Entry 3DJJ (X-ray diffraction, 1.10 A resolution); this record covers chain A.

Chain A:
Name: Glutathione reductase, mitochondrial precursor
From: Homo sapiens
Notes: EC 1.8.1.7; fragment: to 522
Reference sequence: P00390 (GSHR_HUMAN); residues 1-478 here correspond to UniProt positions 45-522 (UniProt number = residue number + 44)
Chain sequence (478 residues; row label = number of the first residue in the row):
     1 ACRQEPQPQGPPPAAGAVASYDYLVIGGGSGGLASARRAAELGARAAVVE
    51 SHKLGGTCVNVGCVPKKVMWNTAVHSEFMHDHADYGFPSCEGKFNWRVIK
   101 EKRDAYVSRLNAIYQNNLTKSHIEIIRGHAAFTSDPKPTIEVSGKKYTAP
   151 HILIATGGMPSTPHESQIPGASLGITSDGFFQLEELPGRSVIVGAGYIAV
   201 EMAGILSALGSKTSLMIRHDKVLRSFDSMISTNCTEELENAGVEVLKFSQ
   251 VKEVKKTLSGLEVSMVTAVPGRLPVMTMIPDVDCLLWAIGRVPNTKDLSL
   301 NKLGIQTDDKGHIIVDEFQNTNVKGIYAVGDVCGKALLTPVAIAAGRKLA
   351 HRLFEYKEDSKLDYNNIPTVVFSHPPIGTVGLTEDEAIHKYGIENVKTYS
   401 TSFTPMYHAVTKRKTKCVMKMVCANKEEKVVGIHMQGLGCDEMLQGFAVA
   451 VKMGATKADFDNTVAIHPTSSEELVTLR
Disordered / not traced: 1-16
Ligand contacts:
  - FAD (flavin-adenine dinucleotide): Ile26, Gly27, Gly28, Gly29, Ser30, Gly31, Gly32, Val49, Glu50, Ser51, His52, Lys53, Gly55, Gly56, Thr57, Cys58, Val61, Gly62, Cys63, Lys66, Gly128, His129, Ala130, Ala155, Thr156, Gly157, Gly158, Ser177, Phe181, Ile198, Met202, Arg291, Asn294, Leu298, Val329, Gly330, Asp331, Leu337, Leu338, Thr339, Pro340, Ala342, Phe372, His467, Pro468
  - NADPH (NDP; NADPH dihydro-nicotinamide-adenine-dinucleotide phosphate): Lys66, Val193, Gly194, Ala195, Gly196, Tyr197, Ile198, Ala199, Glu201, Arg218, His219, Arg224, Ala288, Ile289, Gly290, Arg291, Leu337, Leu338, Thr369, Val370, Val371, Phe372
Swiss-Prot annotation at these positions:
  - active site: His467 (Proton acceptor)
  - binding site (FAD): Ser30, Gly31, Glu50, Thr57, Cys58, Lys66, Ala130, Asp331, Thr339, His467
  - binding site (glutathione): Ser30, Arg37, Tyr114, Arg347
  - binding site (NADP(+)): Ala195, Ile198, Glu201, Arg218, Arg224, Gly290, Leu337, Val370
  - modified residue: Lys53 (N6-acetyllysine)
What the authors report for this chain:
  - conformationally variable residues (side-chain flip): Cys58, Tyr197
  - binding site for flavin-adenine dinucleotide: Cys63
  - binding site for NADPH: Tyr197
  - catalytic residues: Cys58, Cys63, His467, Glu472 (citing earlier work)

Summary:
Bound to chain A: flavin-adenine dinucleotide and NADPH. UniProt lists active-site residue His467, 10
FAD-binding residues, 4 glutathione-binding residues and 8 NADP+-binding residues. From the paper: catalytic
residues Cys58, Cys63 and His467 among others; a binding site for flavin-adenine dinucleotide at Cys63.
Chain A is Glutathione reductase, mitochondrial precursor (Homo sapiens); the structure, Catalytic cycle of
human glutathione reductase near 1 A resolution, was determined by X-ray diffraction, deposited together with
3DJG, 3DK4, 3DK8 and 3DK9.
